PDB entry 3VXW | X-ray diffraction, 3.00 A resolution | chains A and B

[Chain A]
Name: Autophagy-related protein 8
Source organism: Saccharomyces cerevisiae
Reference sequence: P38182 (ATG8_YEAST); residues 1-116 here = UniProt positions 1-116
Amino-acid sequence (119 residues; numbered -2 to 116; the number before each row is that of its first residue; numbers below 1 keep their minus sign (Gly-2 is residue -2)):
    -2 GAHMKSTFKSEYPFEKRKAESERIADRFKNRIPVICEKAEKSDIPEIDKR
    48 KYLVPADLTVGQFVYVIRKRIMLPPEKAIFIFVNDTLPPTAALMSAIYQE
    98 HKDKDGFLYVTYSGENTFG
Not modelled in the structure: -2 to 1, 113-116
Differences from the reference sequence: expression tag (-2 to 0)

[Chain B]
Name: Peptide from Autophagy-related protein 32
Notes: fragment: Atg8-family interacting motif
Reference sequence: P40458 (ATG32_YEAST); numbering as in UniProt (aligned over 85-90)
Amino-acid sequence (6 residues; row label = number of the first residue in the row):
    85 SWQAIQ

[How chain A and chain B interact]
Contacting residue pairs (20; chain A residue first):
  Glu17(A) with Trp86(B), hydrogen bond
  Arg28(A) with Ala88(B); Ile89(B), hydrogen bond (side chain-backbone)
  Pro30(A) with Trp86(B), hydrophobic
  Lys46(A) with Gln87(B)
  Lys48(A) with Ser85(B); Trp86(B); Gln87(B), hydrogen bond (backbone-backbone)
  Tyr49(A) with Trp86(B); Gln87(B)
  Leu50(A) with Trp86(B), hydrophobic; Gln87(B), hydrogen bond (backbone-backbone); Ala88(B); Ile89(B), hydrogen bond (backbone-backbone)
  Pro52(A) with Ile89(B); Gln90(B)
  Phe60(A) with Ile89(B), hydrophobic
  Val63(A) with Ile89(B), hydrophobic
  Arg67(A) with Gln87(B)
  Phe104(A) with Trp86(B), hydrophobic
Interface residues without a listed pair, chain A (16 interface residues in all): Ile21, Val31, Val51, Leu55
Interface features reported in the paper:
  - interface residues, chain A: Pro52(A), Arg67(A)
  - interface residues, chain B: Trp86(B), Ile89(B)

[In short]
The interface between chain A and chain B involves 16 residues on one side and 6 on the other; the contacts
include 5 hydrogen bonds. Polar pairs include Glu17(A)-Trp86(B), Arg28(A)-Ile89(B) and Lys48(A)-Gln87(B). The
paper reports interface residues Pro52(A), Arg67(A) and Trp86(B) among others.
Here chain A is Autophagy-related protein 8 (Saccharomyces cerevisiae) and chain B is Peptide from
Autophagy-related protein 32. Entry 3VXW (Crystal structure of Saccharomyces cerevisiae Atg8 complexed with
Atg32 AIM) was determined by X-ray diffraction.
